Entry 4REN (X-ray diffraction, 2.70 A resolution); this record covers chain A.

Chain A:
Protein: UDP-glucose:anthocyanidin 3-O-glucosyltransferase
Source organism: Clitoria ternatea
Notes: EC 2.4.1.115
UniProtKB: A4F1R4 (A4F1R4_CLITE); numbering as in UniProt (aligned over 1-446)
Amino-acid sequence (446 residues; numbered 1 to 446; the number before each row is that of its first residue):
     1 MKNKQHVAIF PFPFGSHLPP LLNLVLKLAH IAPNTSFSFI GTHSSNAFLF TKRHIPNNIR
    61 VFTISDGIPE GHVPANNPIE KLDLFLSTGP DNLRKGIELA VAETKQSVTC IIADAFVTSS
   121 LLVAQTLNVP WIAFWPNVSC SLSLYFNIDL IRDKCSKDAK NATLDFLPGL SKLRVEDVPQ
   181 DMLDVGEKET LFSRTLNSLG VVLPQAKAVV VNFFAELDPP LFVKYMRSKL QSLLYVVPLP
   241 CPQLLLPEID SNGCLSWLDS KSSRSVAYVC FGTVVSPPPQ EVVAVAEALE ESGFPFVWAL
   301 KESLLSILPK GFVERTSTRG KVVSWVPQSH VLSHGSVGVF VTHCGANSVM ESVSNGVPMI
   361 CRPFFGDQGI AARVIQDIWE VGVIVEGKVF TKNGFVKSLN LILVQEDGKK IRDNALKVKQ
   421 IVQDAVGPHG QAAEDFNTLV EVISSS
Ligand contacts: Petunidin (P5M; 2-(3,4-dihydroxy-5-methoxyphenyl)-3,5,7-trihydroxychromenium): F14, S16, H17, P78, I79, L82, F116, N137, Y145, P179, D181, F192, L196, V274, F365, G366, D367
From the paper describing this entry:
  - binding site for Petunidin: H17, P78, D181, D367
  - catalytic residues: H17, D114, H343 (proposed by the authors, not directly observed)
  - specificity-determining residues: I79, Y145, D181 (proposed by the authors, not directly observed)

Overview:
Bound to chain A: Petunidin. From the paper: catalytic residues H17, D114 and H343; a binding site for
Petunidin at H17, P78 and D181 among others.
Chain A is UDP-glucose:anthocyanidin 3-O-glucosyltransferase (Clitoria ternatea); the structure, Crystal
structure of UDP-glucose: anthocyanidin 3-O-glucosyltransferase in complex with petunidin, was determined by
X-ray diffraction (same publication as 4REL, 4REM and 4WHM).
